PDB entry 8GUJ | electron microscopy, 2.80 A resolution | chains A and J of the 12 polymer chains in the assembly

# Chain A
Name: Histone H3.1
Source organism: Homo sapiens
UniProt: P68431 (H31_HUMAN); residues 0-135 here correspond to UniProt positions 1-136 (UniProt number = residue number + 1)
Amino-acid sequence (136 residues; numbered 0 to 135; the number before each row is that of its first residue; numbering starts at 0):
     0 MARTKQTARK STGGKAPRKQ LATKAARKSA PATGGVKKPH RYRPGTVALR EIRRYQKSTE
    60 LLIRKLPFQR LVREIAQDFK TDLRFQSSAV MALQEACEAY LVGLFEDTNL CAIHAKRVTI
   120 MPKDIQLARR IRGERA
Unresolved in the structure: 0-36, 135
Curated features (UniProtKB/Swiss-Prot):
  - modified residue: Arg2 (Asymmetric dimethylarginine), Thr3 (Phosphothreonine), Lys4 (Allysine), Gln5 (5-glutamyl dopamine), Thr6 (Phosphothreonine), Arg8 (Citrulline), Lys9 (N6,N6,N6-trimethyllysine), Ser10 (ADP-ribosylserine), Thr11 (Phosphothreonine), Lys14 (N6-(2-hydroxyisobutyryl)lysine), Arg17 (Asymmetric dimethylarginine), Lys18 (N6-(2-hydroxyisobutyryl)lysine), Lys23 (N6-(2-hydroxyisobutyryl)lysine), Arg26 (Citrulline), Lys27 (N6,N6,N6-trimethyllysine), Ser28 (ADP-ribosylserine), Lys36 (N6,N6,N6-trimethyllysine), Lys37 (N6-methyllysine), Tyr41 (Phosphotyrosine), Lys56 (N6,N6,N6-trimethyllysine) and 8 more in UniProt
  - lipidation: Lys18 (N6-decanoyllysine)

# Chain J
Molecule: 147-nt DNA strand
Sequence (147 nucleotides; each row starts with the number of its first residue):
     1 ACAGGATGTA TATATCTGAC ACGTGCCTGG AGACTAGGGA GTAATCCCCT TGGCGGTTAA
    61 AACGCGGGGG ACAGCGCGTA CGTGCGTTTA AGCGGTGCTA GAGCTGTCTA CGACCAATTG
   121 AGCGGCCTCG GCACCGGGAT TCTCCAG

# Interface between chain A and chain J
Pairs across the interface - 25 pairs, chain A then chain J:
  Arg40(A) - DG66(J)  base contact
  Arg40(A) - DC144(J)  sugar contact
  Tyr41(A) - DT143(J)  phosphate contact
  Tyr41(A) - DC144(J)  phosphate contact
  Arg42(A) - DG69(J)  salt bridge to the phosphate
  Arg42(A) - DC144(J)  hydrogen bond to the phosphate
  Pro43(A) - DG69(J)  phosphate contact
  Thr45(A) - DC144(J)  hydrogen bond to the phosphate
  Arg63(A) - DA60(J)  sugar contact
  Arg63(A) - DA61(J)  salt bridge to the phosphate
  Arg72(A) - DT51(J)  salt bridge to the phosphate
  Arg83(A) - DT50(J)  hydrogen bond to the sugar
  Arg83(A) - DT51(J)  phosphate contact
  Phe84(A) - DT50(J)  sugar contact
  Phe84(A) - DT51(J)  hydrogen bond to the phosphate
  Gln85(A) - DT50(J)  phosphate contact
  Ser86(A) - DT50(J)  hydrogen bond to the phosphate
  Lys115(A) - DA71(J)  phosphate contact
  Arg116(A) - DA71(J)  phosphate contact
  Arg116(A) - DC72(J)  phosphate contact
  Val117(A) - DG70(J)  sugar contact
  Val117(A) - DA71(J)  hydrogen bond to the phosphate
  Thr118(A) - DA71(J)  hydrogen bond to the phosphate
  Met120(A) - DA71(J)  phosphate contact
  Met120(A) - DC72(J)  phosphate contact
Interface residues without a listed pair, chain A (18 interface residues in all): Arg52, Gln68
Interface residues without a listed pair, chain J (12 interface residues in all): DC145

# In short
The interface between chain A and chain J involves 18 residues on one side and 12 on the other; the contacts
include 7 hydrogen bonds and 3 salt bridges. Polar pairs include Arg83(A)-DT50(J), Arg42(A)-DC144(J) and
Thr45(A)-DC144(J).
Chain A is Histone H3.1 (Homo sapiens) and chain J is a 147-nt DNA strand; the structure, Bre1-nucleosome
complex (Model II), was determined by electron microscopy (same publication as 8GUI and 8GUK).
